4QW6 - chains O and U of the 28 polymer chains in the assembly; structure by X-ray diffraction, 2.90 A resolution.

== Chain O ==
Name: Proteasome subunit alpha type-2
Source organism: Saccharomyces cerevisiae
Notes: EC 3.4.25.1; engineered mutation(s): M45V
Reference sequence: P23639 (PSA2_YEAST); residue numbers follow UniProt; this construct covers 1-250
Amino-acid sequence (250 residues; numbered 1 to 250; the number before each row is that of its first residue):
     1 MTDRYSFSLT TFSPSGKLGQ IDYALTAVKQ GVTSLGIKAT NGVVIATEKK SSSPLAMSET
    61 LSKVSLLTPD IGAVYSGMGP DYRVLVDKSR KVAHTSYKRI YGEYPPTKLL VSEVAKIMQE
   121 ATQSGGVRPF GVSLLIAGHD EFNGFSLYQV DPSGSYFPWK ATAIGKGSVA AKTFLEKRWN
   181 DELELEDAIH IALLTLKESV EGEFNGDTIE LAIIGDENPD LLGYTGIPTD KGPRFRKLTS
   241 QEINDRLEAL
Curated features (UniProtKB/Swiss-Prot):
  - cross-link: Lys108 (Glycyl lysine isopeptide (Lys-Gly) (interchain with G-Cter in ubiquitin))

== Chain U ==
Name: Proteasome subunit alpha type-1
Source organism: Saccharomyces cerevisiae
Notes: EC 3.4.25.1
Reference sequence: P21243 (PSA1_YEAST); residues -8 to 243 here correspond to UniProt positions 1-252 (UniProt number = residue number + 9)
Amino-acid sequence (252 residues; each row starts with the number of its first residue; numbers below 1 keep their minus sign (Met-8 is residue -8)):
    -8 MSGAAAASAA GYDRHITIFS PEGRLYQVEY AFKATNQTNI NSLAVRGKDC TVVISQKKVP
    52 DKLLDPTTVS YIFCISRTIG MVVNGPIPDA RNAALRAKAE AAEFRYKYGY DMPCDVLAKR
   112 MANLSQIYTQ RAYMRPLGVI LTFVSVDEEL GPSIYKTDPA GYYVGYKATA TGPKQQEITT
   172 NLENHFKKSK IDHINEESWE KVVEFAITHM IDALGTEFSK NDLEVGVATK DKFFTLSAEN
   232 IEERLVAIAE QD
Disordered / not traced: -8 to 1, 243

== Chain O / chain U interface ==
Contacting residue pairs (65; chain O residue first):
  Asp3(O) - Tyr124(U)
  Tyr5(O) - Ile7(U)
  Tyr5(O) - Ala123(U)  hydrophobic
  Tyr5(O) - Tyr124(U)  hydrophobic
  Leu9(O) - Ile9(U)  hydrophobic
  Leu9(O) - Ala123(U)  hydrophobic
  Gln20(O) - Ile9(U)
  Gln20(O) - Phe10(U)  hydrogen bond (side chain-backbone)
  Tyr23(O) - Phe10(U)  hydrophobic
  Tyr23(O) - Ser11(U)
  Tyr23(O) - Pro12(U)  hydrophobic
  Tyr23(O) - Gly14(U)
  Ala24(O) - Phe10(U)  hydrophobic
  Thr26(O) - Pro12(U)
  Thr26(O) - Glu13(U)
  Ala27(O) - Gly14(U)
  Ser52(O) - Tyr153(U)  hydrogen bond
  Ser53(O) - Thr170(U)
  Pro54(O) - Lys158(U)
  Pro54(O) - Glu174(U)
  Leu55(O) - Tyr157(U)
  Leu55(O) - Lys158(U)  hydrogen bond (backbone-backbone)
  Leu55(O) - Ala159(U)
  Leu55(O) - Thr170(U)
  Leu55(O) - Leu173(U)  hydrophobic
  Leu55(O) - Phe177(U)  hydrophobic
  Ala56(O) - Gly156(U)
  Ala56(O) - Tyr157(U)  hydrophobic
  Met57(O) - Arg37(U)
  Met57(O) - Val155(U)
  Met57(O) - Gly156(U)  hydrogen bond (backbone-backbone)
  Met57(O) - Tyr157(U)
  Met57(O) - Lys158(U)
  Thr60(O) - Tyr146(U)
  Thr60(O) - Val155(U)
  Thr60(O) - Gly156(U)  hydrogen bond (side chain-backbone)
  Leu61(O) - Tyr153(U)  hydrophobic
  Leu61(O) - Val155(U)  hydrophobic
  Met78(O) - Phe10(U)  hydrophobic
  Met78(O) - Leu16(U)  hydrophobic
  Pro80(O) - Gln117(U)
  Pro80(O) - Ala151(U)
  Pro80(O) - Gly152(U)
  Pro80(O) - Tyr153(U)
  Asp81(O) - Gln117(U)
  Arg83(O) - Ala113(U)  hydrogen bond (side chain-backbone)
  Arg83(O) - Asn114(U)  hydrogen bond
  Arg83(O) - Gly152(U)  hydrogen bond (side chain-backbone)
  Arg83(O) - Tyr154(U)
  Val84(O) - Asn114(U)
  Val84(O) - Gln117(U)
  Asp87(O) - Lys110(U)  salt bridge
  Asp87(O) - Asn114(U)  hydrogen bond
  Gly126(O) - Arg122(U)
  Gly126(O) - Ala123(U)  hydrogen bond (backbone-backbone)
  Val127(O) - Gln121(U)
  Val127(O) - Arg122(U)
  Arg128(O) - Thr8(U)
  Arg128(O) - Phe10(U)
  Arg128(O) - Leu16(U)
  Arg128(O) - Thr120(U)  hydrogen bond (side chain-backbone)
  Arg128(O) - Gln121(U)  hydrogen bond (backbone-backbone)
  Pro129(O) - Phe10(U)
  Phe130(O) - Gln121(U)
  Gly131(O) - Phe10(U)
Also at the interface, not in a pair above, chain O (30 interface residues in all): Thr2, Ala121
Also at the interface, not in a pair above, chain U (34 interface residues in all): Thr160

== In short ==
Chain O and chain U form an interface of 30 and 34 residues respectively; the contacts include 12 hydrogen
bonds and 1 salt bridge. Polar pairs include Asp87(O)-Lys110(U), Gln20(O)-Phe10(U) and Ser52(O)-Tyr153(U).
Here chain O is Proteasome subunit alpha type-2 and chain U is Proteasome subunit alpha type-1, both from
Saccharomyces cerevisiae. Entry 4QW6 (yCP beta5-M45V mutant in complex with carfilzomib) was determined by
X-ray diffraction, deposited together with 4QUX, 4QUY, 4QV0, 4QV1, 4QV3, 4QV4 and 42 further entries.
